6RDY - chains Q and R of the 20 polymer chains in the assembly; structure by electron microscopy, 3.60 A resolution.

# Chain Q
Name: epsilon: Polytomella F-ATP synthase epsilon subunit
Source organism: Polytomella sp. Pringsheim 198.80
Sequence (74 residues; row label = number of the first residue in the row):
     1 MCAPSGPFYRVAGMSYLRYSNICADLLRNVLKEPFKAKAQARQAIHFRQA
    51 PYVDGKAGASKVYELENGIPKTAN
Not modelled in the structure: 1-2

# Chain R
Name: Mitochondrial ATP synthase subunit delta
Source organism: Polytomella sp. Pringsheim 198.80
UniProtKB: D7P7X6 (D7P7X6_9CHLO); numbering as in UniProt (aligned over 1-199)
Sequence (199 residues; each row starts with the number of its first residue):
     1 MFGLKRAVTVGRRFISTSAARMEAAAPAGPKEFTEVWNKKAPSTLIVPEF
    51 PSNYTAVKAVGEGQVHGDAFPVNFYTPHSILSQAQKDTVVLPGVDGYFGV
   101 KASHVPTIAQLKPGVVELHSGAESEKFFVSGGFAFVHPNGVTDICVLEAA
   151 TLDQVDPAAVKSALAAASAAQPTDEFEQAANRAAIELYSALESAVEAKA
Not modelled in the structure: 1-22

# How chain Q and chain R interact
Pairs across the interface (42):
  Phe-8(Q) / Ala-179(R)
  Phe-8(Q) / Arg-182(R)
  Tyr-9(Q) / Gln-110(R)
  Ala-12(Q) / Glu-175(R)
  Ala-12(Q) / Phe-176(R)
  Met-14(Q) / Phe-176(R)
  Tyr-16(Q) / Gly-132(R)
  Tyr-16(Q) / Phe-133(R)
  Arg-18(Q) / Phe-176(R)
  Ser-20(Q) / Leu-147(R)
  Asn-21(Q) / Leu-147(R)
  Cys-23(Q) / Ser-130(R)  hydrogen bond (backbone-side chain)
  Cys-23(Q) / Leu-187(R)
  Ala-24(Q) / Ser-130(R)  hydrogen bond (backbone-side chain)
  Ala-24(Q) / Glu-148(R)
  Leu-26(Q) / Ala-184(R)  hydrophobic
  Leu-26(Q) / Leu-187(R)  hydrophobic
  Leu-26(Q) / Tyr-188(R)  hydrogen bond (backbone-side chain)
  Leu-27(Q) / Phe-128(R)
  Leu-27(Q) / Ser-130(R)
  Leu-27(Q) / Glu-148(R)
  Leu-27(Q) / Leu-187(R)
  Arg-28(Q) / Glu-148(R)  salt bridge
  Val-30(Q) / Val-155(R)
  Val-30(Q) / Asp-156(R)
  Val-30(Q) / Ala-159(R)  hydrophobic
  Val-30(Q) / Val-160(R)  hydrophobic
  Val-30(Q) / Tyr-188(R)
  Leu-31(Q) / Ala-150(R)  hydrophobic
  Leu-31(Q) / Gln-154(R)
  Leu-31(Q) / Asp-156(R)
  Lys-32(Q) / Gln-154(R)  hydrogen bond (backbone-backbone)
  Lys-32(Q) / Asp-156(R)
  Phe-35(Q) / Gln-154(R)
  Arg-42(Q) / His-78(R)  hydrogen bond
  Arg-42(Q) / Glu-148(R)  salt bridge
  Lys-71(Q) / Phe-176(R)
  Lys-71(Q) / Glu-177(R)
  Thr-72(Q) / Phe-176(R)
  Thr-72(Q) / Glu-177(R)
  Ala-73(Q) / Phe-176(R)  hydrophobic
  Ala-73(Q) / Glu-177(R)
Other interface residues (no listed pair), chain Q (25 interface residues in all): Val-11, Gly-13, Tyr-19, Ile-22
Other interface residues (no listed pair), chain R (27 interface residues in all): Pro-113, Ala-180, Ala-183, Glu-186, Leu-191

# In short
The interface between chain Q and chain R involves 25 residues on one side and 27 on the other; the contacts
include 5 hydrogen bonds and 2 salt bridges. Polar pairs include Arg-28(Q)/Glu-148(R), Arg-42(Q)/Glu-148(R)
and Cys-23(Q)/Ser-130(R).
Here chain Q is epsilon: Polytomella F-ATP synthase epsilon subunit and chain R is Mitochondrial ATP synthase
subunit delta, both from Polytomella sp. Pringsheim 198.80. Entry 6RDY (Cryo-EM structure of Polytomella F-ATP
synthase, Rotary substate 1F, focussed refinement of F1 head and rotor) was determined by electron microscopy
together with 6RD4, 6RD5, 6RD6, 6RD7, 6RD8, 6RD9 and 46 further entries from the same study.
